PDB entry 7Q3H | electron microscopy, 3.20 A resolution | chains A and B of the 5 polymer chains in the assembly

[Chain A (and B)]
Molecule: Neur_chan_LBD domain-containing protein
Source organism: Desulfofustis sp. PB-SRB1
Notes: chain B of this document is another copy of the same molecule, construct and numbering; everything in this record applies to it too
UniProt: V4JF97 (V4JF97_9DELT); residues 1-642 here = UniProt positions 1-642
Amino-acid sequence (642 residues; row label = number of the first residue in the row):
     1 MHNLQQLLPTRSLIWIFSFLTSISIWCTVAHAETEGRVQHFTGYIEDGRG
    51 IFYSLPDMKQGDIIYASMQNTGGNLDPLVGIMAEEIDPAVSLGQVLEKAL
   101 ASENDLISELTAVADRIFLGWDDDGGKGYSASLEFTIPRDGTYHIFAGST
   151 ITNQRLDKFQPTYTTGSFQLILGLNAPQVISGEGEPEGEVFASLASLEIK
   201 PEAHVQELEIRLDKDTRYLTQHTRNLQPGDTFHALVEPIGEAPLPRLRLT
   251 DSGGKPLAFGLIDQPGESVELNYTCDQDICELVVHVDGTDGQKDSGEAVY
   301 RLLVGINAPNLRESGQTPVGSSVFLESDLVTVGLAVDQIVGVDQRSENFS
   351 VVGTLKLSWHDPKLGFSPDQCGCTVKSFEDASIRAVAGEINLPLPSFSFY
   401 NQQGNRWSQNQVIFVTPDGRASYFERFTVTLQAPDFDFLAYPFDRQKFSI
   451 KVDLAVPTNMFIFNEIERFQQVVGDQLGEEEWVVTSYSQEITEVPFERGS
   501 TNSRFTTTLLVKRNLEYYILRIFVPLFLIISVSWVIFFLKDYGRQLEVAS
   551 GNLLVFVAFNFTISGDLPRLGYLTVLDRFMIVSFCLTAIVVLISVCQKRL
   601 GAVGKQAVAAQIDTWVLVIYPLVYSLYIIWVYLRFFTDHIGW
Unresolved in the structure: 1-37, 57-67, 79-84, 142-145, 172-193, 640-642
Reported in the primary citation:
  - conformationally variable residues (side-chain flip): E480

[Chain A / chain B interface]
Contacting residue pairs (104):
  E103(A) with R246(B), salt bridge
  N104(A) with F259(B); G260(B), hydrogen bond (backbone-backbone); L261(B)
  L106(A) with R248(B)
  I107(A) with L257(B); A258(B); F259(B)
  G125(A) with K255(B), hydrogen bond (backbone-side chain)
  T152(A) with K255(B)
  N153(A) with G253(B); G254(B), hydrogen bond (side chain-backbone); K255(B), hydrogen bond (backbone-backbone); P256(B)
  Q154(A) with G253(B)
  L156(A) with Y218(B); T220(B); H222(B); V283(B), hydrophobic; H285(B)
  D157(A) with Y218(B)
  K158(A) with Y218(B)
  F159(A) with Y218(B); R248(B); T250(B); P256(B), hydrophobic
  Q338(A) with E347(B); Q432(B), hydrogen bond; P434(B)
  V340(A) with S346(B)
  P368(A) with G253(B)
  D369(A) with K255(B), salt bridge
  G372(A) with S252(B)
  T374(A) with S252(B); G253(B)
  V375(A) with R498(B)
  E379(A) with R384(B), salt bridge
  D380(A) with R384(B), salt bridge
  W407(A) with Q402(B), hydrogen bond (side chain-backbone); Q403(B); G404(B); N405(B)
  Q409(A) with F399(B); Y400(B); Q402(B), hydrogen bond (side chain-backbone)
  N410(A) with E497(B)
  F414(A) with E497(B); R498(B)
  T416(A) with R498(B)
  F424(A) with E497(B)
  R426(A) with Y400(B), hydrogen bond (side chain-backbone)
  T428(A) with Q403(B), hydrogen bond
  L477(A) with D435(B); F436(B); D437(B)
  G478(A) with D437(B), hydrogen bond (backbone-side chain)
  E479(A) with L439(B); Y572(B)
  E480(A) with Y572(B)
  E481(A) with R345(B), salt bridge; G571(B), hydrogen bond (side chain-backbone); Y572(B)
  N514(A) with G571(B); Y572(B)
  E516(A) with L573(B); R578(B), salt bridge
  Y517(A) with L570(B); G571(B); Y572(B); L573(B), hydrophobic
  L520(A) with L573(B), hydrophobic; I581(B)
  R521(A) with L567(B); D577(B), salt bridge; I581(B)
  V524(A) with C585(B), hydrophobic
  P525(A) with F584(B), hydrophobic
  L528(A) with C585(B), hydrophobic; A588(B), hydrophobic
  I529(A) with F584(B), hydrophobic
  S531(A) with L592(B)
  V532(A) with V591(B), hydrophobic; L592(B), hydrophobic
  V535(A) with V595(B)
  F538(A) with R599(B), hydrogen bond (backbone-side chain)
  L539(A) with V595(B); K598(B); R599(B)
  K540(A) with R599(B)
  D541(A) with K598(B), salt bridge
  R544(A) with G543(B); K598(B)
  E547(A) with E547(B)
  V548(A) with L546(B), hydrophobic
  L554(A) with L554(B), hydrophobic
  V555(A) with L553(B), hydrophobic; L554(B), hydrophobic
  A558(A) with L554(B), hydrophobic; V557(B)
  F559(A) with V557(B)
  F561(A) with F561(B), hydrophobic
  T562(A) with V557(B); F561(B)
  G565(A) with R569(B)
Interface residues without a listed pair, chain A (67 interface residues in all): G126, R155, V352, C373, V412, Q476, I536
Interface residues without a listed pair, chain B (68 interface residues in all): D251, D290, S398, N401, A433, S550, N560, I589

[In short]
The interface between chain A and chain B involves 67 residues on one side and 68 on the other; the contacts
include 12 hydrogen bonds and 8 salt bridges. Polar pairs include E103(A)-R246(B), D369(A)-K255(B) and
E379(A)-R384(B). From the paper: conformational variability at E480(A).
Chain A and chain B are both Neur_chan_LBD domain-containing protein (Desulfofustis sp. PB-SRB1); the
structure, Pentameric ligand-gated ion channel, DeCLIC at pH 7 with 10 mM EDTA, was determined by electron
microscopy, deposited together with 7Q3G.
